9H3K - chains A and R of the 9 polymer chains in the assembly; structure by electron microscopy, 6.62 A resolution (low resolution: residue-level contacts below are approximate; hydrogen-bond / salt-bridge calls are withheld).

Chain A:
Molecule: 23S ribosomal RNA
From: Escherichia coli
Sequence (2904 nucleotides; each row starts with the number of its first residue):
     1 GGUUAAGCGA CUAAGCGUAC ACGGUGGAUG CCCUGGCAGU CAGAGGCGAU GAAGGACGUG
    61 CUAAUCUGCG AUAAGCGUCG GUAAGGUGAU AUGAACCGUU AUAACCGGCG AUUUCCGAAU
   121 GGGGAAACCC AGUGUGUUUC GACACACUAU CAUUAACUGA AUCCAUAGGU UAAUGAGGCG
   181 AACCGGGGGA ACUGAAACAU CUAAGUACCC CGAGGAAAAG AAAUCAACCG AGAUUCCCCC
   241 AGUAGCGGCG AGCGAACGGG GAGCAGCCCA GAGCCUGAAU CAGUGUGUGU GUUAGUGGAA
   301 GCGUCUGGAA AGGCGCGCGA UACAGGGUGA CAGCCCCGUA CACAAAAAUG CACAUGCUGU
   361 GAGCUCGAUG AGUAGGGCGG GACACGUGGU AUCCUGUCUG AAUAUGGGGG GACCAUCCUC
   421 CAAGGCUAAA UACUCCUGAC UGACCGAUAG UGAACCAGUA CCGUGAGGGA AAGGCGAAAA
   481 GAACCCCGGC GAGGGGAGUG AAAAAGAACC UGAAACCGUG UACGUACAAG CAGUGGGAGC
   541 ACGCUUAGGC GUGUGACUGC GUACCUUUUG UAUAAUGGGU CAGCGACUUA UAUUCUGUAG
   601 CAAGGUUAAC CGAAUAGGGG AGCCGAAGGG AAACCGAGUC UUAACUGGGC GUUAAGUUGC
   661 AGGGUAUAGA CCCGAAACCC GGUGAUCUAG CCAUGGGCAG GUUGAAGGUU GGGUAACACU
   721 AACUGGAGGA CCGAACCGAC UAAUGUUGAA AAAUUAGCGG AUGACUUGUG GCUGGGGGUG
   781 AAAGGCCAAU CAAACCGGGA GAUAGCUGGU UCUCCCCGAA AGCUAUAUAA GUAGCGCCUC
   841 GUGAAUUCAU CUCCGGGGGU AGAGCACUGU UUCGGCAAGG GGGUCAUCCC GACUUACCAA
   901 CCCGAUGCAA ACUGCGAAUA CCGGAGAAUG UUAUCACGGG AGACACACGG CGGGUGCUAA
   961 CGUCCGUCGU GAAGAGGGAA ACAACCCAGA CCGCCAGCUA AGGUCCCAAA GUCAUGGUUA
  1021 AGUGGGAAAC GAUGUGGGAA GGCCCAGACA GCCAGGAUGU UGGCUUAGAA GCAGCCAUCA
  1081 UUUAAAGAAA GCGUAAUAGC UCACUGGUCG AGUCGGCCUG CGCGGAAGAU GUAACGGGGC
  1141 UAAACCAUGC ACCGAAGCUG CGGCAGCGAC GCUUAUGCGU UGUUGGGUAG GGGAGCGUUC
  1201 UGUAAGCCUG CGAAGGUGUG CUGUGAGGCA UGCUGGAGGU AUCAGAAGUG CGAAUGCUGA
  1261 CAUAAGUAAC GAUAAAGCGG GUGAAAAGCC CGCUCGCCGG AAGACCAAGG GUUCCUGUCC
  1321 AACGUUAAUC GGGGCAGGGU GAGUCGACCC CUAAGGCGAG GCCGAAAGGC GUAGUCGAUG
  1381 GGAAACAGGU UAAUAUUCCU GUACUUGGUG UUACUGCGAA GGGGGGACGG AGAAGGCUAU
  1441 GUUGGCCGGG CGACGGUUGU CCCGGUUUAA GCGUGUAGGC UGGUUUUCCA GGCAAAUCCG
  1501 GAAAAUCAAG GCUGAGGCGU GAUGACGAGG CACUACGGUG CUGAAGCAAC AAAUGCCCUG
  1561 CUUCCAGGAA AAGCCUCUAA GCAUCAGGUA ACAUCAAAUC GUACCCCAAA CCGACACAGG
  1621 UGGUCAGGUA GAGAAUACCA AGGCGCUUGA GAGAACUCGG GUGAAGGAAC UAGGCAAAAU
  1681 GGUGCCGUAA CUUCGGGAGA AGGCACGCUG AUAUGUAGGU GAGGUCCCUC GCGGAUGGAG
  1741 CUGAAAUCAG UCGAAGAUAC CAGCUGGCUG CAACUGUUUA UUAAAAACAC AGCACUGUGC
  1801 AAACACGAAA GUGGACGUAU ACGGUGUGAC GCCUGCCCGG UGCCGGAAGG UUAAUUGAUG
  1861 GGGUUAGCGC AAGCGAAGCU CUUGAUCGAA GCCCCGGUAA ACGGCGGCCG UAACUAUAAC
  1921 GGUCCUAAGG UAGCGAAAUU CCUUGUCGGG UAAGUUCCGA CCUGCACGAA UGGCGUAAUG
  1981 AUGGCCAGGC UGUCUCCACC CGAGACUCAG UGAAAUUGAA CUCGCUGUGA AGAUGCAGUG
  2041 UACCCGCGGC AAGACGGAAA GACCCCGUGA ACCUUUACUA UAGCUUGACA CUGAACAUUG
  2101 AGCCUUGAUG UGUAGGAUAG GUGGGAGGCU UUGAAGUGUG GACGCCAGUC UGCAUGGAGC
  2161 CGACCUUGAA AUACCACCCU UUAAUGUUUG AUGUUCUAAC GUUGACCCGU AAUCCGGGUU
  2221 GCGGACAGUG UCUGGUGGGU AGUUUGACUG GGGCGGUCUC CUCCUAAAGA GUAACGGAGG
  2281 AGCACGAAGG UUGGCUAAUC CUGGUCGGAC AUCAGGAGGU UAGUGCAAUG GCAUAAGCCA
  2341 GCUUGACUGC GAGCGUGACG GCGCGAGCAG GUGCGAAAGC AGGUCAUAGU GAUCCGGUGG
  2401 UUCUGAAUGG AAGGGCCAUC GCUCAACGGA UAAAAGGUAC UCCGGGGAUA ACAGGCUGAU
  2461 ACCGCCCAAG AGUUCAUAUC GACGGCGGUG UUUGGCACCU CGAUGUCGGC UCAUCACAUC
  2521 CUGGGGCUGA AGUAGGUCCC AAGGGUAUGG CUGUUCGCCA UUUAAAGUGG UACGCGAGCU
  2581 GGGUUUAGAA CGUCGUGAGA CAGUUCGGUC CCUAUCUGCC GUGGGCGCUG GAGAACUGAG
  2641 GGGGGCUGCU CCUAGUACGA GAGGACCGGA GUGGACGCAU CACUGGUGUU CGGGUUGUCA
  2701 UGCCAAUGGC ACUGCCCGGU AGCUAAAUGC GGAAGAGAUA AGUGCUGAAA GCAUCUAAGC
  2761 ACGAAACUUG CCCCGAGAUG AGUUCUCCCU GACCCUUUAA GGGUCCUGAA GGAACGUUGA
  2821 AGACGACGAC GUUGAUAGGC CGGGUGUGUA AGCGCAGCGA UGCGUUGAGC UAACCGGUAC
  2881 UAAUGAACCG UGAGGCUUAA CCUU
Unresolved in the structure: 685-793, 864-912, 1032-1122, 1267-2012, 2054-2509, 2579-2612, 2849-2867, 2904

Chain R:
Protein: Large ribosomal subunit protein bL21
From: Escherichia coli
Reference sequence: P0AG48 (RL21_ECOLI); residue numbers follow UniProt; this construct covers 1-103
Amino-acid sequence (103 residues; numbered 1 to 103; the number before each row is that of its first residue):
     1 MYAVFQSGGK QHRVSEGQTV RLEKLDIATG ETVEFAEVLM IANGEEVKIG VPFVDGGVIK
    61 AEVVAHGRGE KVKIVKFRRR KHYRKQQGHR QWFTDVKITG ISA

Interface between chain A and chain R:
Residue-residue contacts (52):
  C564(A) with Phe-77(R); Arg-79(R)
  C565(A) with Arg-79(R); Arg-80(R); His-82(R)
  U566(A) with Arg-80(R); His-82(R)
  U567(A) with Arg-80(R)
  U568(A) with Arg-80(R)
  A572(A) with Arg-79(R)
  C814(A) with Lys-85(R); Gln-86(R)
  C815(A) with Lys-85(R)
  A972(A) with Arg-78(R)
  A973(A) with Lys-81(R)
  G974(A) with Arg-78(R); Lys-81(R)
  A975(A) with Arg-78(R)
  A990(A) with Lys-76(R)
  C991(A) with Lys-76(R)
  C992(A) with Lys-76(R); His-89(R)
  G993(A) with Ile-74(R); His-89(R); Gln-91(R)
  C994(A) with Lys-10(R)
  A996(A) with Gly-9(R); Lys-10(R)
  G1160(A) with Gly-8(R); Gly-9(R); Lys-10(R)
  C1161(A) with Gly-8(R); Gly-9(R); Glu-23(R)
  G1162(A) with Lys-24(R); Gln-91(R)
  G1163(A) with Lys-24(R)
  G1186(A) with Tyr-83(R)
  G1187(A) with Lys-81(R); Tyr-83(R)
  U1188(A) with Lys-81(R)
  U1222(A) with Arg-90(R)
  G1223(A) with Arg-68(R); Lys-71(R)
  U1224(A) with Arg-68(R); Gln-87(R); Gly-88(R)
  G1225(A) with Lys-71(R); Gln-86(R); Gln-87(R); Gly-88(R)
  G1252(A) with Arg-84(R)
Other interface residues (no listed pair), chain A (34 interface residues in all): A575, C812, G971, A1226
Other interface residues (no listed pair), chain R (27 interface residues in all): Ser-7, Gln-11, Asp-26

In short:
The interface between chain A and chain R involves 34 residues on one side and 27 on the other.
Chain A is 23S ribosomal RNA and chain R is Large ribosomal subunit protein bL21, both from Escherichia coli;
the structure, 50S subunit precursor d126_(L29)-/(L22)-, was determined by electron microscopy (same
publication as 9H3L, 9HAL and 9HAM).
